7SXK - chains b and a of the 12 polymer chains in the assembly; structure by electron microscopy, 3.40 A resolution.

== Chain b (and a) ==
Molecule: Portal protein
Source organism: Pseudomonas virus PaP3
Notes: chain a of this document is another copy of the same molecule, construct and numbering; everything in this record applies to it too
UniProt: Q8H9R8 (Q8H9R8_9CAUD); residues 1-705 here = UniProt positions 1-705
Chain sequence (705 residues; each row starts with the number of its first residue):
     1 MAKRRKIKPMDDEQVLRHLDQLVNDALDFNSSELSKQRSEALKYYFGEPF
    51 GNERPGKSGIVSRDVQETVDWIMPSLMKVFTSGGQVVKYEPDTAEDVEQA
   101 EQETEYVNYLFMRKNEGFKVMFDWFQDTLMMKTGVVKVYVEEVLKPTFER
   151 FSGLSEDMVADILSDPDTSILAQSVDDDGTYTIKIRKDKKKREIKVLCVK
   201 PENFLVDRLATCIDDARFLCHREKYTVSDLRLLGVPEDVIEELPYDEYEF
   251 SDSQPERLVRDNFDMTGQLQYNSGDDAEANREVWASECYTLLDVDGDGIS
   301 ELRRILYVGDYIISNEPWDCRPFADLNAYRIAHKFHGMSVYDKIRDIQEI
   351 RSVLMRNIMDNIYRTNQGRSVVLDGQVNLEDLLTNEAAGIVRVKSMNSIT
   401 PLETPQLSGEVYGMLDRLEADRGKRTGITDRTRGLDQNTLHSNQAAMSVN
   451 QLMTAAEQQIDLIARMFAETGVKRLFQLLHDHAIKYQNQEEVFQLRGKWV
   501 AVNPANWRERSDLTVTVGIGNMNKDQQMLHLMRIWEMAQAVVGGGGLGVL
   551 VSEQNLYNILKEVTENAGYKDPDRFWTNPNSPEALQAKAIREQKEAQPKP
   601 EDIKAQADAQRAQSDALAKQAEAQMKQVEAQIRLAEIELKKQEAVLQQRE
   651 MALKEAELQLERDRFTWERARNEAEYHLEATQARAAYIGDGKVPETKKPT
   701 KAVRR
Not modelled in the structure: 1-8, 149-184, 242-276, 648-705 (chain a: 1-8, 149-184, 242-276, 638-705)

== Chain b / chain a interface ==
Contacting residue pairs (145):
  His18(b) - Ala277(a)
  Arg54(b) - Tyr363(a)
  Glu90(b) - Arg113(a)  salt bridge
  Pro91(b) - Val492(a)
  Asp92(b) - Glu490(a)
  Asp92(b) - Val492(a)
  Asp92(b) - Arg496(a)
  Thr93(b) - Val492(a)
  Thr93(b) - Leu495(a)
  Thr93(b) - Arg496(a)  hydrogen bond
  Ala94(b) - Arg496(a)
  Arg217(b) - Thr226(a)
  Arg217(b) - Glu282(a)  salt bridge
  Asp293(b) - Ala279(a)
  Gly298(b) - Arg231(a)
  Ile299(b) - Ser228(a)
  Ile299(b) - Arg231(a)
  Tyr329(b) - Phe122(a)
  Arg330(b) - Lys119(a)
  Arg330(b) - Phe122(a)
  Arg330(b) - Asp123(a)
  Arg330(b) - Gln126(a)  hydrogen bond (backbone-side chain)
  Ile331(b) - Tyr45(a)  hydrophobic
  Ile331(b) - Gln126(a)
  Ala332(b) - Asp123(a)
  Ala332(b) - Gln126(a)  hydrogen bond (backbone-side chain)
  Ala332(b) - Lys200(a)  hydrogen bond (backbone-side chain)
  His333(b) - Lys200(a)
  Met338(b) - Gln66(a)
  Asp342(b) - Arg63(a)  hydrogen bond (backbone-side chain)
  Lys343(b) - Gln66(a)
  Asp346(b) - Val61(a)
  Asp346(b) - Arg63(a)  salt bridge
  Ile350(b) - Ile60(a)  hydrophobic
  Val353(b) - Met359(a)  hydrophobic
  Asn357(b) - Ile362(a)
  Asn357(b) - Asn366(a)
  Asn361(b) - Asn366(a)
  Arg364(b) - Asn366(a)  hydrogen bond
  Asp374(b) - Met396(a)
  Asp374(b) - Ser398(a)
  Leu379(b) - Met396(a)
  Gln406(b) - Gln406(a)
  Glu410(b) - Tyr412(a)
  Met414(b) - Ile358(a)  hydrophobic
  Met414(b) - Tyr412(a)  hydrophobic
  Arg417(b) - Tyr412(a)
  Arg417(b) - Leu415(a)
  Arg417(b) - Asp416(a)  salt bridge
  Asp421(b) - Arg351(a)  salt bridge
  Lys424(b) - Glu67(a)
  Lys424(b) - Trp71(a)  hydrogen bond (backbone-side chain)
  Lys424(b) - Arg422(a)
  Arg425(b) - Arg63(a)
  Arg425(b) - Glu67(a)  salt bridge
  Thr426(b) - Arg433(a)  hydrogen bond (backbone-side chain)
  Gly427(b) - Arg433(a)
  Ile428(b) - Trp71(a)  hydrophobic
  Ile428(b) - Arg431(a)
  Ile428(b) - Arg433(a)
  Ile428(b) - Leu435(a)
  Thr429(b) - Arg433(a)
  Thr429(b) - Leu435(a)
  Asp430(b) - Leu435(a)
  Asp430(b) - Gln437(a)
  Arg431(b) - Gln437(a)
  Arg433(b) - Gln437(a)  hydrogen bond (backbone-side chain)
  Gly434(b) - Gln437(a)
  Gly434(b) - Asn438(a)
  Leu435(b) - Asn438(a)
  Asp436(b) - Gln437(a)
  Asp436(b) - Asn438(a)
  Thr439(b) - Asn438(a)
  Leu440(b) - Leu440(a)
  His441(b) - Thr439(a)  hydrogen bond (side chain-backbone)
  His441(b) - Leu440(a)
  Gln444(b) - His441(a)  hydrogen bond (side chain-backbone)
  Gln444(b) - Ser442(a)
  Gln444(b) - Asn443(a)
  Gln444(b) - Met447(a)
  Ser448(b) - His441(a)
  Gln451(b) - Asp436(a)
  Leu452(b) - Gln451(a)
  Met453(b) - Lys524(a)
  Ala455(b) - Arg433(a)
  Ala455(b) - Gly434(a)
  Ala456(b) - Thr432(a)
  Glu457(b) - Pro74(a)
  Glu457(b) - Ser75(a)  hydrogen bond
  Glu457(b) - Lys78(a)
  Glu457(b) - Thr432(a)
  Glu457(b) - Arg433(a)
  Gln458(b) - Arg433(a)
  Gln459(b) - Asp70(a)
  Gln459(b) - Trp71(a)
  Gln459(b) - Arg433(a)
  Arg465(b) - Thr81(a)
  Asn506(b) - Lys145(a)
  Glu509(b) - Arg113(a)
  Glu509(b) - Lys114(a)  salt bridge
  Thr516(b) - Lys78(a)  hydrogen bond (backbone-side chain)
  Val517(b) - Lys78(a)  hydrogen bond (backbone-side chain)
  Val517(b) - Thr81(a)
  Gly518(b) - Thr81(a)  hydrogen bond (backbone-backbone)
  Gly518(b) - Ser82(a)
  Ile519(b) - Glu565(a)
  Ile519(b) - Asn566(a)
  Gln526(b) - Tyr569(a)  hydrogen bond
  Leu529(b) - Asn566(a)
  His530(b) - Ala567(a)
  His530(b) - Tyr569(a)
  Arg533(b) - Gln527(a)  hydrogen bond
  Arg533(b) - Leu531(a)
  Arg533(b) - Val563(a)
  Arg533(b) - Asn566(a)  hydrogen bond
  Ile534(b) - Arg574(a)
  Met537(b) - Trp535(a)
  Met537(b) - Val563(a)  hydrophobic
  Gly548(b) - Ala584(a)
  Gly548(b) - Ala587(a)
  Val549(b) - Ala584(a)
  Val549(b) - Lys588(a)
  Val549(b) - Glu592(a)
  Leu550(b) - Glu553(a)
  Leu550(b) - Leu560(a)  hydrophobic
  Leu550(b) - Phe575(a)
  Leu550(b) - Trp576(a)
  Val551(b) - Phe575(a)  hydrophobic
  Val551(b) - Trp576(a)  hydrophobic
  Ser552(b) - Phe575(a)
  Gln554(b) - Phe575(a)
  Asn555(b) - Asp573(a)
  Asn555(b) - Arg574(a)
  Asn555(b) - Phe575(a)
  Leu556(b) - Phe575(a)
  Asn558(b) - Asp573(a)  hydrogen bond (side chain-backbone)
  Ile559(b) - Arg574(a)
  Glu562(b) - Tyr569(a)  hydrogen bond
  Glu562(b) - Asp573(a)
  Asp608(b) - Gln606(a)
  Arg611(b) - Ala609(a)
  Arg611(b) - Gln610(a)
  Ala616(b) - Ala612(a)  hydrophobic
  Ala616(b) - Ala616(a)
  Lys619(b) - Gln620(a)
Interface residues without a listed pair, chain b (101 interface residues in all): Asp214, Asp297, Lys334, Asp360, Leu382, Pro405, Val411, Gly423, Ser442, Asp461, Leu462, Met466, Glu469, Glu553, Lys604, Leu617
Interface residues without a listed pair, chain a (102 interface residues in all): Leu42, Phe46, Met77, Glu116, Gly117, Asp127, Glu202, Leu232, Met355, Thr365, Arg392, Asn397, Thr564, Gly568, Pro572, Glu601, Asp602, Gln613

== Overview ==
101 residues of chain b and 102 residues of chain a are in contact, with 20 hydrogen bonds and 7 salt bridges.
Among the polar pairs are Glu90(b)-Arg113(a), Arg217(b)-Glu282(a) and Asp346(b)-Arg63(a).
Both chains are Portal protein (Pseudomonas virus PaP3). Entry 7SXK (Kinetically trapped Pseudomonas-phage
PaP3 portal protein - Full Length) was determined by electron microscopy, deposited together with 7SYA, 7SZ4
and 7SZ6.
